PDB entry 6SDG | X-ray diffraction, 2.96 A resolution | chains A and D of the 4 polymer chains in the assembly

== Chain A ==
Molecule: Auxin response factor
From: Marchantia polymorpha
UniProt: A0A0K2QVG1 (A0A0K2QVG1_MARPO); residues 1-358 here correspond to UniProt positions 38-395 (UniProt number = residue number + 37)
Amino-acid sequence (366 residues; each row starts with the number of its first residue):
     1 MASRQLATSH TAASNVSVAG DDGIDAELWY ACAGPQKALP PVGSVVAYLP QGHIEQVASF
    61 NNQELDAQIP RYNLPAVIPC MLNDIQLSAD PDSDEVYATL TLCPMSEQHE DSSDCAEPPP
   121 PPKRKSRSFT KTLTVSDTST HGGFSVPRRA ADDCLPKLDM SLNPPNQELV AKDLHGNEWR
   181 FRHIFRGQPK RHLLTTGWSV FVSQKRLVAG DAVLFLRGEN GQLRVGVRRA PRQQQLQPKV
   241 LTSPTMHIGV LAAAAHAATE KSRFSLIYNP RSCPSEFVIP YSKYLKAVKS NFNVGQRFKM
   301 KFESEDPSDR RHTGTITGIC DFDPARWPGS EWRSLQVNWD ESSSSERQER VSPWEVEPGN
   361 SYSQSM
Unresolved in the structure: 1-23, 109-121, 233-238, 361-366
Construct notes: expression tag (359-366)

== Chain D ==
Molecule: 21-7_b
Sequence (22 nucleotides; row label = number of the first residue in the row; numbering starts at 0):
     0 TTGTCGGCGA A
    10 TTCGCCGACA A

== Interface between chain A and chain D ==
Pairs across the interface (18):
  Thr140(A) - DC12(D)  hydrogen bond to the phosphate
  Thr140(A) - DG13(D)  phosphate contact
  His141(A) - DG13(D)  hydrogen bond to the base
  His141(A) - DC14(D)  hydrogen bond to the base
  Ile184(A) - DC15(D)  phosphate contact
  Arg186(A) - DC14(D)  sugar contact
  Arg186(A) - DC15(D)  salt bridge to the phosphate
  Arg186(A) - DG16(D)  salt bridge to the phosphate
  Gly187(A) - DG16(D)  hydrogen bond to the phosphate
  Gln188(A) - DA17(D)  phosphate contact
  Gln188(A) - DC18(D)  base contact
  Pro189(A) - DC18(D)  base contact
  Pro189(A) - DA19(D)  base contact
  Arg191(A) - DA17(D)  base contact
  Arg191(A) - DC18(D)  base contact
  Thr195(A) - DC14(D)  phosphate contact
  Thr196(A) - DC14(D)  phosphate contact
  Ser199(A) - DG13(D)  phosphate contact

== In short ==
The interface between chain A and chain D involves 11 residues on one side and 8 on the other; the contacts
include 4 hydrogen bonds and 2 salt bridges. Polar contacts include His141(A)-DG13(D), His141(A)-DC14(D) and
Thr140(A)-DC12(D).
Chain A is Auxin response factor (Marchantia polymorpha) and chain D is 21-7_b; the structure, Crystal
structure of the DNA binding domain of M. polymorpha Auxin Response Factor 2 (MpARF2) in ..., was determined
by X-ray diffraction.
